Entry 2H3A (solution NMR); this record covers chains A and B of the 4 polymer chains in the assembly.

[Chain A]
Protein: CcdA
Organism: Escherichia coli
UniProt: Q9S0Z5 (Q9S0Z5_ECOLI); residues 1-72 here = UniProt positions 1-72
Chain sequence (72 residues; numbered 1 to 72; the number before each row is that of its first residue):
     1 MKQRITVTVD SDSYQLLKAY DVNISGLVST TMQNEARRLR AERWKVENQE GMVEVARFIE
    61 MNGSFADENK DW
Differences from the reference sequence: engineered mutation Lys70 (Arg in Q9S0Z5)

[Chain B]
Protein: CcdA
Organism: Escherichia coli
UniProt: Q9S0Z5 (Q9S0Z5_ECOLI); residues 101-172 here correspond to UniProt positions 1-72 (UniProt number = residue number - 100)
Chain sequence (72 residues; numbered 101 to 172; the number before each row is that of its first residue):
   101 MKQRITVTVD SDSYQLLKAY DVNISGLVST TMQNEARRLR AERWKVENQE GMVEVARFIE
   161 MNGSFADENK DW
Differences from the reference sequence: engineered mutation Lys170 (Arg70 in Q9S0Z5)

[Chain A / chain B interface]
Pairs across the interface (85; chain A residue first):
  Met1(A) - Asp110(B)
  Met1(A) - Phe165(B)
  Lys2(A) - Thr108(B)
  Lys2(A) - Val109(B)
  Lys2(A) - Asp110(B)
  Lys2(A) - Ser111(B)
  Gln3(A) - Val107(B)
  Gln3(A) - Thr108(B)
  Gln3(A) - Val109(B)
  Gln3(A) - Asp110(B)
  Gln3(A) - Tyr114(B)
  Gln3(A) - Gln115(B)
  Gln3(A) - Lys118(B)
  Arg4(A) - Thr106(B)
  Arg4(A) - Thr108(B)
  Ile5(A) - Ile105(B)
  Ile5(A) - Thr106(B)
  Ile5(A) - Val107(B)
  Ile5(A) - Val109(B)
  Ile5(A) - Tyr114(B)
  Ile5(A) - Ile124(B)
  Thr6(A) - Arg104(B)
  Thr6(A) - Ile105(B)
  Thr6(A) - Thr106(B)
  Val7(A) - Gln103(B)
  Val7(A) - Ile105(B)
  Val7(A) - Ser125(B)
  Val7(A) - Val128(B)
  Thr8(A) - Lys102(B)
  Thr8(A) - Gln103(B)
  Thr8(A) - Arg104(B)
  Val9(A) - Lys102(B)
  Val9(A) - Gln103(B)
  Val9(A) - Ile105(B)
  Asp10(A) - Met101(B)
  Asp10(A) - Gln103(B)
  Asp12(A) - Ser129(B)
  Asp12(A) - Met132(B)
  Ser13(A) - Ser129(B)
  Ser13(A) - Met132(B)
  Ser13(A) - Gln133(B)
  Tyr14(A) - Gln103(B)
  Tyr14(A) - Ile105(B)
  Tyr14(A) - Met132(B)
  Gln15(A) - Gln103(B)
  Leu16(A) - Ala136(B)
  Leu17(A) - Met132(B)
  Leu17(A) - Glu135(B)
  Leu17(A) - Ala136(B)
  Lys18(A) - Gln103(B)
  Tyr20(A) - Ala136(B)
  Tyr20(A) - Leu139(B)
  Ile24(A) - Ile105(B)
  Ile24(A) - Val107(B)
  Ile24(A) - Met132(B)
  Ser25(A) - Val107(B)
  Gly26(A) - Asp112(B)
  Leu27(A) - Thr131(B)
  Leu27(A) - Glu135(B)
  Val28(A) - Val107(B)
  Val28(A) - Ile124(B)
  Val28(A) - Val128(B)
  Ser29(A) - Val107(B)
  Ser29(A) - Val109(B)
  Ser29(A) - Asp112(B)
  Ser29(A) - Ser113(B)
  Ser29(A) - Tyr114(B)
  Thr30(A) - Asp112(B)
  Thr31(A) - Thr131(B)
  Met32(A) - Ser113(B)
  Met32(A) - Tyr114(B)
  Met32(A) - Leu117(B)
  Met32(A) - Ile124(B)
  Met32(A) - Leu127(B)
  Gln33(A) - Ser113(B)
  Glu35(A) - Leu117(B)
  Glu35(A) - Tyr120(B)
  Ala36(A) - Leu116(B)
  Ala36(A) - Leu117(B)
  Leu39(A) - Tyr120(B)
  Arg40(A) - Glu147(B)
  Arg40(A) - Gly151(B)
  Ala41(A) - Glu150(B)
  Ala41(A) - Gly151(B)
  Ala41(A) - Val153(B)
Other interface residues (no listed pair), chain A (35 interface residues in all): Glu42, Arg43
Other interface residues (no listed pair), chain B (39 interface residues in all): Val122, Arg137, Gln149, Met152

[In short]
The interface between chain A and chain B involves 35 residues on one side and 39 on the other.
Chain A and chain B are both CcdA (Escherichia coli); the structure, Structural basis for nucleic acid and
toxin recognition of the bacterial antitoxin CcdA, was determined by solution NMR together with 2H3C from the
same study.
